8QAW - chains C and D of the 8 polymer chains in the assembly; structure by X-ray diffraction, 1.55 A resolution.

== Chain C (and D) ==
Protein: Imidazoleglycerol-phosphate dehydratase
Source organism: Medicago truncatula
Notes: chain D of this document is another copy of the same molecule, construct and numbering; everything in this record applies to it too
UniProtKB: I3SDM5 (I3SDM5_MEDTR); residues 71-275 here = UniProt positions 71-275
Sequence (206 residues; row label = number of the first residue in the row):
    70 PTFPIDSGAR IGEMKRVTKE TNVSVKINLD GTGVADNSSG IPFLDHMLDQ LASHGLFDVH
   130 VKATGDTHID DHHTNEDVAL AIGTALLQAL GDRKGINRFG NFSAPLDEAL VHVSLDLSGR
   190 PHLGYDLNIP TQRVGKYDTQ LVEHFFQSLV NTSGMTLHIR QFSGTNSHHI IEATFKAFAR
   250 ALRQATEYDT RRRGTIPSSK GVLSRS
Disordered / not traced: 70-76, 262-275
Construct notes: expression tag (70)
Ion coordination: Mn2+ site 1: His-115, His-237, Glu-241 (together with formate) (shared with 1 residue of chain F); Mn2+ site 2: His-141, Glu-145, His-213 (together with formate) (shared with His-238(D) of chain D); Mn2+ site 3: His-142 (together with formate) (shared with His-115(D), His-237(D), Glu-241(D) of chain D); Mn2+ site 4: His-238 (together with formate) (shared with 3 residues of chain F)
Reported in the primary citation:
  - binding site for imidazole: Asp-146

== Chain C / chain D interface ==
Contacting residue pairs (24):
  His-137(C) / Pro-111(D)
  Ile-138(C) / Phe-112(D)  hydrophobic
  Ile-138(C) / His-115(D)
  Ile-138(C) / Gly-204(D)
  Asp-139(C) / Val-203(D)
  Asp-139(C) / Gly-204(D)
  Asp-139(C) / His-237(D)  salt bridge
  His-141(C) / Asn-235(D)
  His-141(C) / His-237(D)
  His-141(C) / His-238(D)  hydrogen bond
  His-142(C) / His-115(D)  hydrogen bond
  His-142(C) / His-237(D)  hydrogen bond
  Gln-201(C) / Pro-199(D)
  Gln-201(C) / Thr-200(D)
  Gln-201(C) / Gln-201(D)  hydrogen bond (side chain-backbone)
  Arg-202(C) / Arg-202(D)
  Arg-202(C) / Gly-204(D)  hydrogen bond (side chain-backbone)
  Gln-209(C) / Pro-199(D)
  Gln-209(C) / Thr-200(D)
  Gln-209(C) / Thr-234(D)  hydrogen bond (side chain-backbone)
  Gln-209(C) / Asn-235(D)
  Gln-209(C) / Ser-236(D)  hydrogen bond (side chain-backbone)
  His-213(C) / Asp-176(D)  salt bridge
  His-213(C) / His-238(D)  hydrogen bond
Also at the interface, not in a pair above, chain C (11 interface residues in all): Glu-145, Asp-207
Also at the interface, not in a pair above, chain D (17 interface residues in all): Lys-205, Glu-241

== Summary ==
The interface between chain C and chain D involves 11 residues on one side and 17 on the other; the contacts
include 8 hydrogen bonds and 2 salt bridges. Polar pairs include Asp-139(C)/His-237(D), His-213(C)/Asp-176(D)
and His-141(C)/His-238(D). His-115(C), His-237(C) and Glu-241(C) form the Mn2+ site 1. From the paper: a
binding site for imidazole at Asp-146(C).
Both chains are Imidazoleglycerol-phosphate dehydratase (Medicago truncatula). Entry 8QAW (Medicago truncatula
HISN5 (IGPD) in complex with MN, IMD, EDO, FMT, GOL and TRS) was determined by X-ray diffraction together with
8QAV, 8QAX, 8QAY and 7OJ5 from the same study.
